Entry 2VJJ (X-ray diffraction, 1.59 A resolution); this record covers chain A.

Chain A:
Molecule: Tailspike protein
From: Salmonella phage HK620
Notes: fragment: lacking the n-terminal head-binding domain, residues 111-710
UniProt: Q9AYY6 (Q9AYY6_BPHK6); residues 110-709 here correspond to UniProt positions 111-710 (UniProt number = residue number + 1)
Sequence (600 residues; row label = number of the first residue in the row):
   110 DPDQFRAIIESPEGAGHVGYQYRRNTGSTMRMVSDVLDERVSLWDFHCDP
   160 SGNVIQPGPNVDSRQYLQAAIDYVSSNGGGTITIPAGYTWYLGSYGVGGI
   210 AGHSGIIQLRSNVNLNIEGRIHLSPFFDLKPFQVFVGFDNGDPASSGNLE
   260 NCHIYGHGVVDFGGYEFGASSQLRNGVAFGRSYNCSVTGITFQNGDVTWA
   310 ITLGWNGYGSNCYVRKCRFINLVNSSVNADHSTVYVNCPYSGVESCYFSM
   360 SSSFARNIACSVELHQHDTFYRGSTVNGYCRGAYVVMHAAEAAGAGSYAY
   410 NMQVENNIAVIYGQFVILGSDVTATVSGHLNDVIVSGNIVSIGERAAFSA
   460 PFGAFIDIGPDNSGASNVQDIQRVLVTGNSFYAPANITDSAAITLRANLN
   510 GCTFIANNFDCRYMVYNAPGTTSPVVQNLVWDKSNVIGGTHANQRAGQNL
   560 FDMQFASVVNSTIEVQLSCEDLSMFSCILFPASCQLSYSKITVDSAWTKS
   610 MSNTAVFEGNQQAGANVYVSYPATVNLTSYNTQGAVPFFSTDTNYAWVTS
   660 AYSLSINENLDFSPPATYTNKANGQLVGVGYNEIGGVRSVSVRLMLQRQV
Not modelled in the structure: 110-111
Metal / ion sites: Ca2+: Gly-211 (together with alpha-L-rhamnopyranose); K+: Ser-213 (together with alpha-L-rhamnopyranose)
Residues lining bound ligands: alpha-L-rhamnopyranose (RAM): Gly-211, His-212, Gln-242, Phe-247, Pro-252, Leu-282, Trp-314

Summary:
Chain A binds alpha-L-rhamnopyranose.
Chain A is Tailspike protein (Salmonella phage HK620); the structure, Tailspike protein of e.coli
bacteriophage HK620 in complex with hexasaccharide, was determined by X-ray diffraction (same publication as
2VJI).
